6KQG - chains D and E of the 9 polymer chains in the assembly; structure by X-ray diffraction, 2.78 A resolution.

Chain D:
Name: DNA-directed RNA polymerase subunit beta'
From: Thermus thermophilus (strain HB8 / ATCC 27634 / DSM 579)
Notes: EC 2.7.7.6
Reference sequence: Q8RQE8 (RPOC_THET8); numbering as in UniProt (aligned over 1-1524)
Chain sequence (1524 residues; row label = number of the first residue in the row):
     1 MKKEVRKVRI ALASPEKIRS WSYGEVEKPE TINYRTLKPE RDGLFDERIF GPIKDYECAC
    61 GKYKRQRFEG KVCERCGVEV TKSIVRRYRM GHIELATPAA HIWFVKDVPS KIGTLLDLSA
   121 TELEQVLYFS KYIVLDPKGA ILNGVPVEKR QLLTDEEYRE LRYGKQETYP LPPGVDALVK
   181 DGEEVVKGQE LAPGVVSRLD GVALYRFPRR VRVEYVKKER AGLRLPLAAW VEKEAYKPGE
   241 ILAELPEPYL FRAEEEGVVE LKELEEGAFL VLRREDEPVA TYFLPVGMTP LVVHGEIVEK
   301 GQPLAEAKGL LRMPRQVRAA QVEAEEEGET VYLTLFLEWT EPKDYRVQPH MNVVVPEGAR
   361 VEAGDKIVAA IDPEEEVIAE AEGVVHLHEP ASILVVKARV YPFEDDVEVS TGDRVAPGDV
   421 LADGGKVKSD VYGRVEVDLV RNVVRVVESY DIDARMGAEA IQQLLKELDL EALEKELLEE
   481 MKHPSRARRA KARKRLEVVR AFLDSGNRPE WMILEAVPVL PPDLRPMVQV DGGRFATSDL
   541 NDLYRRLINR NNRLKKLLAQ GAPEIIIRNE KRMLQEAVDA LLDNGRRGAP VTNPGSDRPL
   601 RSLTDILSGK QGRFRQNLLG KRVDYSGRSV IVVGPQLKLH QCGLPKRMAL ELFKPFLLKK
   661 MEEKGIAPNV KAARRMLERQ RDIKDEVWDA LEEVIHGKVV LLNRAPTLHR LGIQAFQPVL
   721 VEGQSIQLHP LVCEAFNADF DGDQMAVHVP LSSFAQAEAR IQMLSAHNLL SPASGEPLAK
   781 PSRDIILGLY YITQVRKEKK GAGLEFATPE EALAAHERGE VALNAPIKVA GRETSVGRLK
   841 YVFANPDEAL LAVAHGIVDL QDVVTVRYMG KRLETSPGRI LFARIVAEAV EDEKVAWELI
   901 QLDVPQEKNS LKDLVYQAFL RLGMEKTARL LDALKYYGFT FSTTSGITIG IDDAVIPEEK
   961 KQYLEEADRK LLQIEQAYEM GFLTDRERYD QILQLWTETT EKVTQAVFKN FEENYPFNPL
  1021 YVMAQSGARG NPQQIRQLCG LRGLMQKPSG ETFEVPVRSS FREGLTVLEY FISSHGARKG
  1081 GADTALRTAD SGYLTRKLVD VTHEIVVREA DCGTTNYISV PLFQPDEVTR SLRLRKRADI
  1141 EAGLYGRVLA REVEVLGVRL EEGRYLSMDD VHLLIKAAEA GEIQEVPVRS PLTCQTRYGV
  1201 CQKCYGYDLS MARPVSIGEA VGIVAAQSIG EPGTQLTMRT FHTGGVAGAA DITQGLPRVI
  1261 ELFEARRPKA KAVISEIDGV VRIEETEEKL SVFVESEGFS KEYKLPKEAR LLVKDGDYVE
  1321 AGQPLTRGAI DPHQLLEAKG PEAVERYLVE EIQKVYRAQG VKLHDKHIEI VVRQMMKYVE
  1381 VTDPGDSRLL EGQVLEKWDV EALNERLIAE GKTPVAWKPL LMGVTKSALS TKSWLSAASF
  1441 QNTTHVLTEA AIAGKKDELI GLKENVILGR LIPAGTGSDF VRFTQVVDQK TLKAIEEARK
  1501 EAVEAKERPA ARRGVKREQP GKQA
Not modelled in the structure: 1-2, 1238-1251, 1503-1524
Bound ions: Zn2+ site 1: Cys58, Cys60, Cys73, Cys76; Mg2+ site 1: Asp739, Asp741, Asp743 (shared with 1 residue of chain I); Mg2+ site 2 near Lys840 (its only coordinating residue here); Zn2+ site 2: Cys1112, Cys1194, Cys1201, Cys1204

Chain E:
Name: DNA-directed RNA polymerase subunit omega
From: Thermus thermophilus (strain HB8 / ATCC 27634 / DSM 579)
Notes: EC 2.7.7.6
Reference sequence: Q8RQE7 (RPOZ_THET8); residues 1-99 here = UniProt positions 1-99
Chain sequence (99 residues; row label = number of the first residue in the row):
     1 MAEPGIDKLF GMVDSKYRLT VVVAKRAQQL LRHGFKNTVL EPEERPKMQT LEGLFDDPNA
    61 VTWAMKELLT GRLVFGENLV PEDRLQKEME RLYPVEREE
Not modelled in the structure: 1, 96-99

How chain D and chain E interact:
Pairs across the interface (100; chain D residue first):
  His640(D) - Ala2(E)
  Asp689(D) - Leu51(E)
  Glu693(D) - Met48(E)
  Glu693(D) - Thr50(E)
  His696(D) - Met48(E)
  His696(D) - Asp57(E)  salt bridge
  His696(D) - Asn59(E)  hydrogen bond (backbone-side chain)
  Gly697(D) - Asn59(E)
  Lys698(D) - Asn59(E)
  Ser753(D) - Ala27(E)
  Ser753(D) - Leu31(E)
  Phe754(D) - Val21(E)  hydrophobic
  Phe754(D) - Ala24(E)  hydrophobic
  Phe754(D) - Gln28(E)
  Ala757(D) - Thr20(E)
  Ala757(D) - Ala24(E)  hydrophobic
  Glu758(D) - Thr20(E)
  Arg760(D) - Glu3(E)  salt bridge
  Arg760(D) - Asn59(E)  hydrogen bond
  Arg760(D) - Val61(E)
  Arg760(D) - Thr62(E)  hydrogen bond
  Ile761(D) - Phe10(E)  hydrophobic
  Ile761(D) - Leu19(E)  hydrophobic
  Ile761(D) - Thr20(E)
  Ile761(D) - Met65(E)  hydrophobic
  Gln762(D) - Tyr17(E)
  Gln762(D) - Thr20(E)  hydrogen bond
  Leu764(D) - Ala2(E)  hydrophobic
  Leu764(D) - Glu3(E)
  Ala766(D) - Ala2(E)
  His767(D) - Ala2(E)
  His767(D) - Glu3(E)  hydrogen bond (side chain-backbone)
  His767(D) - Ile6(E)
  Gly923(D) - Asp7(E)
  Met924(D) - Ile6(E)  hydrophobic
  Met924(D) - Asp7(E)  hydrogen bond (backbone-side chain)
  Glu925(D) - Ala2(E)
  Glu925(D) - Glu3(E)
  Glu925(D) - Pro4(E)
  Glu925(D) - Gly5(E)  hydrogen bond (side chain-backbone)
  Glu925(D) - Ile6(E)
  Glu925(D) - Asp7(E)  hydrogen bond (backbone-side chain)
  Met1211(D) - Lys16(E)  hydrogen bond
  Arg1213(D) - Phe10(E)
  Ser1216(D) - Ser15(E)
  Ser1216(D) - Lys16(E)  hydrogen bond (side chain-backbone)
  Ser1216(D) - Tyr17(E)
  Ile1217(D) - Ser15(E)  hydrogen bond (backbone-side chain)
  Ile1217(D) - Tyr17(E)
  Gly1218(D) - Tyr17(E)
  Glu1219(D) - Tyr17(E)  hydrogen bond
  Gly1475(D) - Tyr17(E)
  Thr1476(D) - Tyr17(E)
  Thr1476(D) - Thr20(E)
  Thr1476(D) - Val21(E)
  Phe1480(D) - Asp14(E)
  Phe1480(D) - Arg18(E)  hydrogen bond (backbone-side chain)
  Phe1480(D) - Glu77(E)
  Val1481(D) - Ser15(E)
  Val1481(D) - Arg18(E)
  Val1481(D) - Val21(E)
  Arg1482(D) - Lys25(E)
  Phe1483(D) - Glu77(E)
  Thr1484(D) - Arg18(E)  hydrogen bond
  Thr1484(D) - Lys25(E)  hydrogen bond (backbone-side chain)
  Thr1484(D) - Gly76(E)
  Gln1485(D) - Val74(E)
  Gln1485(D) - Phe75(E)
  Gln1485(D) - Gly76(E)  hydrogen bond (backbone-backbone)
  Gln1485(D) - Asn78(E)
  Gln1485(D) - Leu79(E)  hydrogen bond (side chain-backbone)
  Gln1485(D) - Val80(E)  hydrogen bond (side chain-backbone)
  Gln1485(D) - Glu82(E)  hydrogen bond
  Val1486(D) - Val22(E)
  Val1486(D) - Lys25(E)
  Val1486(D) - Gln29(E)  hydrogen bond (backbone-side chain)
  Val1486(D) - Val74(E)
  Val1487(D) - Leu73(E)
  Val1487(D) - Val74(E)  hydrogen bond (backbone-backbone)
  Val1487(D) - Leu85(E)  hydrophobic
  Asp1488(D) - Arg26(E)  salt bridge
  Asp1488(D) - Asn37(E)
  Asp1488(D) - Val39(E)
  Asp1488(D) - Leu73(E)
  Asp1488(D) - Met89(E)
  Gln1489(D) - Arg72(E)
  Gln1489(D) - Val74(E)
  Lys1490(D) - Tyr93(E)
  Thr1491(D) - Leu85(E)
  Thr1491(D) - Met89(E)
  Thr1491(D) - Tyr93(E)
  Leu1492(D) - Val74(E)  hydrophobic
  Ala1494(D) - Glu88(E)
  Ala1494(D) - Leu92(E)  hydrophobic
  Ile1495(D) - Val80(E)  hydrophobic
  Ile1495(D) - Leu85(E)  hydrophobic
  Ile1495(D) - Glu88(E)
  Arg1499(D) - Leu79(E)
  Arg1499(D) - Val80(E)
  Arg1499(D) - Pro81(E)
Interface residues without a listed pair, chain D (45 interface residues in all): Asp1208, Ala1498
Interface residues without a listed pair, chain E (53 interface residues in all): Val23, Lys47, Pro58, Arg84

In short:
45 residues of chain D face 53 of chain E across their interface, with 21 hydrogen bonds and 3 salt bridges.
Polar contacts include His696(D)-Asp57(E), Arg760(D)-Glu3(E) and Asp1488(D)-Arg26(E). The Zn2+ site 1 is built
by Cys58(D), Cys60(D), Cys73(D) and Cys76(D).
Here chain D is DNA-directed RNA polymerase subunit beta' and chain E is DNA-directed RNA polymerase subunit
omega, both from Thermus thermophilus (strain HB8 / ATCC 27634 / DSM 579). Entry 6KQG (Thermus thermophilus
initial transcription complex comprising sigma A and 5'-OH RNA of 6 nt) was determined by X-ray diffraction
together with 6KQD, 6KQE, 6KQF, 6KQH, 6KQL, 6KQM and 6 further entries from the same study.
